3IWB - chains A and C of the 4 polymer chains in the assembly; structure by X-ray diffraction, 2.06 A resolution.

Chain A (and C):
Molecule: S-adenosylmethionine decarboxylase
Source organism: Thermotoga maritima
Notes: EC 4.1.1.50; chain C of this document is another copy of the same molecule, construct and numbering; everything in this record applies to it too
UniProt: Q9WZC3 (SPEH_THEMA); residue numbers follow UniProt; this construct covers 64-130
Chain sequence (68 residues; row label = number of the first residue in the row):
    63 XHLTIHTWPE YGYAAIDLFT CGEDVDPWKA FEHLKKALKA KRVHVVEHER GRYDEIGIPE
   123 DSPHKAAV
Not modelled in the structure: 119-130
Sequence notes: insertion (63)
Modified / non-standard residues: PYR (pyruvic acid) at position 63
Curated features (UniProtKB/Swiss-Prot):
  - active site: H68 (Proton acceptor), C83 (Proton donor)
  - mutagenesis: H68 (H68A: Cleaves much more slowly than the wild-type, but the addition of hydroxylamine which is known to cleave ester bonds leads to the cleavage of this mutant), C83 (C83A: Cleaves more rapidly than the wild-type)

Chain A / chain C interface:
Pairs across the interface - 28 pairs, chain A then chain C:
  PYR_63(A) - H68(C)  hydrogen bond (backbone-side chain)
  H64(A) - T66(C)
  H64(A) - H68(C)  hydrogen bond
  T66(A) - H64(C)
  H68(A) - PYR_63(C)
  H68(A) - H64(C)  hydrogen bond
  H68(A) - F81(C)
  W70(A) - C83(C)  hydrophobic
  Y73(A) - I118(C)  hydrophobic
  Y75(A) - R112(C)
  Y75(A) - G113(C)  hydrogen bond (side chain-backbone)
  Y75(A) - I118(C)  hydrophobic
  A77(A) - F81(C)  hydrophobic
  A77(A) - R112(C)
  I78(A) - R112(C)  hydrogen bond (backbone-side chain)
  D79(A) - R112(C)  salt bridge
  F81(A) - H68(C)
  F81(A) - A77(C)  hydrophobic
  C83(A) - W70(C)  hydrophobic
  R104(A) - E117(C)  salt bridge
  H110(A) - H110(C)  hydrogen bond
  R112(A) - Y75(C)
  R112(A) - A77(C)
  R112(A) - I78(C)  hydrogen bond (side chain-backbone)
  R112(A) - D79(C)  salt bridge
  G113(A) - Y75(C)  hydrogen bond (backbone-side chain)
  E117(A) - R104(C)  salt bridge
  I118(A) - Y75(C)  hydrophobic
Other interface residues (no listed pair), chain A (19 interface residues in all): V108
Other interface residues (no listed pair), chain C (19 interface residues in all): Y73, V108

In short:
Chain A and chain C each contribute 19 residues to their interface; the contacts include 8 hydrogen bonds and
4 salt bridges. Polar pairs include D79(A)-R112(C), R104(A)-E117(C) and PYR_63(A)-H68(C). From UniProt:
active-site residues H68(A) and C83(A) and 2 mutagenesis sites on chain A.
Chain A and chain C are both S-adenosylmethionine decarboxylase (Thermotoga maritima); the structure, T.
maritima AdoMetDC in processed form, was determined by X-ray diffraction, deposited together with 3IWC and
3IWD.
